Entry 1NK8 (X-ray diffraction, 1.90 A resolution); this record covers chains B and A of the 3 polymer chains in the assembly.

# Chain B
Molecule: DNA primer strand
Sequence (11 nucleotides; each row starts with the number of its first residue):
    19 GCGATCAGCG C

# Chain A
Protein: DNA polymerase I
From: Geobacillus stearothermophilus
Notes: EC 2.7.7.7; fragment: bacillus fragment (analogous to the e. coli klenow fragment)
Reference sequence: P52026 (DPO1_BACST); residues 304-876 here = UniProt positions 304-876
Amino-acid sequence (580 residues; row label = number of the first residue in the row):
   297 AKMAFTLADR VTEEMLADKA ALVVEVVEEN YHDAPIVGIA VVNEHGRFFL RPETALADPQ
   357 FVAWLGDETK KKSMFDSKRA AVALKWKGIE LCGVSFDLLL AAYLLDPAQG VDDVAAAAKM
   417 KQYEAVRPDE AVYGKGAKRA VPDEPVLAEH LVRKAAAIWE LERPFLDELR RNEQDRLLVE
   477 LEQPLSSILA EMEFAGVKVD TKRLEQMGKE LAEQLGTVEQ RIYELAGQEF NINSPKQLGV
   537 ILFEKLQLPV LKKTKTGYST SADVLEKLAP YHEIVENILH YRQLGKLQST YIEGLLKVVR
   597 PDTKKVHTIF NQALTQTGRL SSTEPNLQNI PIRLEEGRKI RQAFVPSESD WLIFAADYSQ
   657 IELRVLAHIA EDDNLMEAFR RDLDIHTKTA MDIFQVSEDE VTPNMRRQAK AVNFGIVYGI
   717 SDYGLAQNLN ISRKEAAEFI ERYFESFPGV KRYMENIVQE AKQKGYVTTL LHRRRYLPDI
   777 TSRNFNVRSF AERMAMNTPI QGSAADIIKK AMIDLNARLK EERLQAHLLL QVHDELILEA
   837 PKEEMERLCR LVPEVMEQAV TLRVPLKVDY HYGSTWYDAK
Bound ions: Mg2+: Asp653, Tyr654, Asp830
UniProt features mapped onto this chain:
  - natural variant: Arg306 (S306R: In strain: X; this construct carries the variant), Glu309 (D309E: In strain: X; this construct carries the variant), Val320 (V320L: In strain: X), Asp329 (H329D: In strain: X; this construct carries the variant), His341 (R341H: In strain: X; this construct carries the variant), Gln356 (K356Q: In strain: X; this construct carries the variant), Val358 (L358V: In strain: X; this construct carries the variant), Ser369 (T369S: In strain: X; this construct carries the variant), Cys388 (R388C: In strain: X; this construct carries the variant), Ser391 (V391S: In strain: X; this construct carries the variant), Ala411 (A411R: In strain: X), Ala413 (V413A: In strain: X; this construct carries the variant), 33 further natural variant entries in UniProt

# Chain B / chain A interface
Contacting residue pairs - 36 pairs, chain B then chain A:
  DG19(B) - Ala433(A)  phosphate contact
  DC20(B) - Gly432(A)  phosphate contact
  DC20(B) - Ala433(A)  hydrogen bond to the phosphate
  DT23(B) - Lys551(A)  phosphate contact
  DT23(B) - Thr552(A)  hydrogen bond to the phosphate
  DC24(B) - Pro531(A)  phosphate contact
  DC24(B) - Thr550(A)  hydrogen bond to the phosphate
  DC24(B) - Lys551(A)  salt bridge to the phosphate
  DC24(B) - Thr552(A)  hydrogen bond to the phosphate
  DA25(B) - Thr550(A)  phosphate contact
  DA25(B) - Ser555(A)  phosphate contact
  DA25(B) - Thr556(A)  hydrogen bond to the phosphate
  DA25(B) - Ser557(A)  hydrogen bond to the phosphate
  DA25(B) - Arg578(A)  hydrogen bond to the phosphate
  DG26(B) - Ser557(A)  phosphate contact
  DG26(B) - Ala558(A)  hydrogen bond to the phosphate
  DG26(B) - Arg578(A)  salt bridge to the phosphate
  DG26(B) - Lys582(A)  hydrogen bond to the base
  DC27(B) - Lys582(A)  sugar contact
  DC27(B) - Tyr587(A)  hydrogen bond to the sugar
  DC27(B) - Asn625(A)  hydrogen bond to the base
  DC27(B) - Pro627(A)  phosphate contact
  DG28(B) - Gln624(A)  sugar contact
  DG28(B) - Asn625(A)  sugar contact
  DG28(B) - Ile626(A)  sugar contact
  DG28(B) - Pro627(A)  phosphate contact
  DG28(B) - Ile628(A)  hydrogen bond to the phosphate
  DG28(B) - Arg629(A)  hydrogen bond to the phosphate
  DC29(B) - Arg615(A)  hydrogen bond to the base
  DC29(B) - Ile628(A)  phosphate contact
  DC29(B) - Phe710(A)  base contact
  DC29(B) - Tyr714(A)  sugar contact
  DC29(B) - Val828(A)  sugar contact
  DC29(B) - His829(A)  sugar contact
  DC29(B) - Asp830(A)  phosphate contact
  DC29(B) - Glu831(A)  phosphate contact
Also at the interface, not in a pair above, chain B (10 interface residues in all): DG21
Also at the interface, not in a pair above, chain A (31 interface residues in all): Lys431, Gly553, Tyr554, Leu630, Arg637

# Summary
The interface between chain B and chain A involves 10 residues on one side and 31 on the other; the contacts
include 14 hydrogen bonds and 2 salt bridges. Polar contacts include DG26(B)-Lys582(A), DC27(B)-Asn625(A) and
DC29(B)-Arg615(A).
Here chain B is DNA primer strand and chain A is DNA polymerase I (Geobacillus stearothermophilus). Entry 1NK8
(A bacillus DNA polymerase I product complex bound to a guanine-thymine mismatch after A single round ...) was
determined by X-ray diffraction (same publication as 1NJW, 1NJX, 1NJY, 1NJZ, 1NK0, 1NK4 and 7 further
entries).
